3NSN - chain A; structure by X-ray diffraction, 2.10 A resolution.

== Chain A ==
Protein: N-acetylglucosaminidase
From: Ostrinia furnacalis
Notes: EC 3.2.1.52
UniProt: Q06GJ0 (Q06GJ0_9NEOP); residue numbers follow UniProt; this construct covers 23-594
Chain sequence (572 residues; numbered 23 to 594; the number before each row is that of its first residue):
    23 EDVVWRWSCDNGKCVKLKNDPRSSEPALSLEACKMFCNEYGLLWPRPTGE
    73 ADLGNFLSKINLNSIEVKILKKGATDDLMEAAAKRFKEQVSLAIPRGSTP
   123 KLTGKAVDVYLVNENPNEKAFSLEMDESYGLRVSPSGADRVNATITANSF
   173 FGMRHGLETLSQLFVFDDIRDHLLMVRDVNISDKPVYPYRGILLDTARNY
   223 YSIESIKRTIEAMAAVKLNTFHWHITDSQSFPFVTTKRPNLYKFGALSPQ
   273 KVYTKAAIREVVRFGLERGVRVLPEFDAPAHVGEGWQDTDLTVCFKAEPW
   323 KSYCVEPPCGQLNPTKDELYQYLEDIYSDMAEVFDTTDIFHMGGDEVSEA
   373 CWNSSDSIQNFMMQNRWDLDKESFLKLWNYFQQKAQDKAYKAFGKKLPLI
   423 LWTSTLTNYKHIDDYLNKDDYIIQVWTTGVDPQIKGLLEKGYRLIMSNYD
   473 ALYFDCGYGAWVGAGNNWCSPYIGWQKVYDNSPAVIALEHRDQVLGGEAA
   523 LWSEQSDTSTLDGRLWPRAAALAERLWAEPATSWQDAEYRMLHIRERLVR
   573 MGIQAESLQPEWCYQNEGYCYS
Swiss-Prot annotation at these positions:
  - active site (Charge relay system): Asp-249, His-303, Glu-368
  - site: Val-327 (Important determinant of glycosidic bond specificity), Glu-328 (Essential for chitooligosaccharide substrate binding), Trp-490 (Essential for chitooligosaccharide substrate binding)
  - glycosylation (N-linked (GlcNAc...) asparagine): Asn-164, Asn-375
  - mutagenesis: Val-327 (V327G: 5.3-fold decrease in Ki for PUGNAc inhibitor as a result of widened active pocket entrance ...), Glu-328 (E328A: 19% decrease in catalytic activity with 4MU-beta-GlcNAc as substrate. 8-fold increase in KM for GlcNAc-beta-1,4-GlcNAc. 42-fold increase in Ki for TMG-chitotriomycin inhibitor ...), His-433 (H433A: 1389-fold decrease in catalytic activity with 4MU-beta-GlcNAc as substrate), Trp-448 (W448A: 2-fold increase in KM, 927-fold decrease in kcat and a 1900-fold decrease in kcat/KM with 4MU-beta-GlcNAc as substrate ...), Trp-490 (W490A: 2,277-fold increase in Ki for TMG-chitotriomycin inhibitor. 13-fold increase in KM for GlcNAc-beta-1,4-GlcNAc ...)
Disulfides: Cys-31/Cys-59, Cys-36/Cys-55, Cys-316/Cys-373, Cys-326/Cys-331, Cys-478/Cys-491, Cys-585/Cys-592
Ligand contacts: 2-deoxy-2-(trimethylammonio)-glucose (TMX; 2-deoxy-2-(trimethylammonio)-beta-D-glucopyranose): Arg-220, His-303, Glu-328, Asp-367, Glu-368, Trp-448, Tyr-475, Asp-477, Trp-490, Cys-491, Trp-524, Glu-526
What the authors report for this chain:
  - catalytic residues: Asp-249, His-303, Glu-368
  - contacts within the chain: Asp-249/His-303 (hydrogen bond), Glu-328/Glu-368, His-303/Glu-368 (hydrogen bond), Thr-427/His-433 (hydrogen bond)
  - binding site for 2-deoxy-2-(trimethylammonio)-glucose: Arg-220, Asp-367, Glu-368, Trp-448, Tyr-475, Asp-477, Trp-490, Trp-524, Glu-526
  - binding site for N-acetylglucosamine: Glu-328
  - mutagenesis - V327G, E328A, E328Q, W448A (1900-fold), W448F (1,000-fold): decreased catalytic activity
  - mutagenesis - W490A (13-fold): decreased binding to (GlcNAc)2
  - mutagenesis - W490A: decreased catalytic activity on 4MU-beta-GlcNAc
  - conformationally variable residues (side-chain flip): His-303, Val-327, Asp-367, Glu-368, Trp-448

== In short ==
Bound to chain A: 2-deoxy-2-(trimethylammonio)-glucose. Curated annotation (UniProt) lists 3 active-site
residues and 5 mutagenesis sites. The paper reports catalytic residues Asp-249, His-303 and Glu-368; V327G,
E328A and E328Q, among others, reduce catalytic activity; 6 substitutions were tested in all.
Chain A is N-acetylglucosaminidase (Ostrinia furnacalis); the structure, Crystal Structure of insect
beta-N-acetyl-D-hexosaminidase OfHex1 complexed with TMG-chitotriomycin, was determined by X-ray diffraction,
deposited together with 3NSM.
